3BCC - chains D and J of the 10 polymer chains in the assembly; structure by X-ray diffraction, 3.70 A resolution.

== Chain D ==
Name: Ubiquinol cytochrome C oxidoreductase
From: Gallus gallus
Notes: EC 1.10.2.2
Reference sequence: P00125 (CY1_BOVIN); residue numbers follow UniProt; this construct covers 1-241
Sequence (241 residues; numbered 1 to 241; the number before each row is that of its first residue):
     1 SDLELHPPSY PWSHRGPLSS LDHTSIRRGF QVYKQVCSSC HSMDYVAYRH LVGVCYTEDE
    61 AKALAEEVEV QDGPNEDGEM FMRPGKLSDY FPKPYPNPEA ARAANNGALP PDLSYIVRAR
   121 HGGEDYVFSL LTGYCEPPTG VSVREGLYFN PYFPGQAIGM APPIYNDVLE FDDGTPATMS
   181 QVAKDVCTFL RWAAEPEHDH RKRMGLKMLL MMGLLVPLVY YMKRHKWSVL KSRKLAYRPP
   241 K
Construct notes: conflict P17 (Leu in P00125), V143 (Leu in P00125), D167 (Glu in P00125), V216 (Leu in P00125), Y221 (Ala in P00125)
Glycans and other covalent adducts: heme (HEM) linked to C37, C40
Bound ions: heme Fe: H41, M160
Small-molecule neighbours: heme (HEM): V32, V36, S39, H41, N105, A108, L109, P110, P111, L113, I116, R120, Y126, V127, L130, L131, F153, A157, I158, G159, M160, P163, V186, L190

== Chain J ==
Name: Ubiquinol cytochrome C oxidoreductase
From: Gallus gallus
Reference sequence: P00130 (UCRX_BOVIN); residues 1-62 here = UniProt positions 1-62
Sequence (62 residues; each row starts with the number of its first residue):
     1 VAPTLTARLY SLLFRRTSTF ALTIVVGALL FERAFDQGAD AIYEHINEGK LWKHIKHKYE
    61 NK
Disordered / not traced: 1-3
Construct notes: conflict L30 (Phe in P00130)

== Chain D / chain J interface ==
Contacting residue pairs (32):
  S13(D) - K50(J)  hydrogen bond (backbone-side chain)
  L18(D) - Y43(J)
  L18(D) - N47(J)  hydrogen bond (backbone-side chain)
  S19(D) - N47(J)
  S19(D) - K50(J)
  S20(D) - Y43(J)
  S20(D) - N47(J)  hydrogen bond (backbone-side chain)
  S20(D) - K50(J)  hydrogen bond (backbone-side chain)
  L21(D) - K50(J)
  D22(D) - K50(J)
  H23(D) - K50(J)  hydrogen bond (backbone-backbone)
  H23(D) - L51(J)
  H23(D) - W52(J)  hydrogen bond (side chain-backbone)
  T24(D) - G49(J)
  T24(D) - I55(J)
  T24(D) - K58(J)
  R27(D) - Y59(J)  hydrogen bond
  G53(D) - W52(J)
  V54(D) - W52(J)
  C55(D) - W52(J)
  Y56(D) - W52(J)
  T57(D) - W52(J)
  E60(D) - Y59(J)
  D199(D) - Y43(J)
  R203(D) - D40(J)  salt bridge
  R203(D) - Y43(J)
  K207(D) - F35(J)
  K207(D) - D36(J)  salt bridge
  K207(D) - A39(J)
  L210(D) - F35(J)  hydrophobic
  M211(D) - F35(J)  hydrophobic
  L214(D) - F31(J)  hydrophobic
Interface residues without a listed pair, chain D (24 interface residues in all): H14, K202, L206
Interface residues without a listed pair, chain J (17 interface residues in all): I42, E44, I46

== Summary ==
24 residues of chain D face 17 of chain J across their interface, with 7 hydrogen bonds and 2 salt bridges.
Polar contacts include R203(D)-D40(J), K207(D)-D36(J) and S13(D)-K50(J). Heme is covalently linked to C37(D).
H41(D) and M160(D) coordinate a heme Fe ion.
Here chain D is Ubiquinol cytochrome C oxidoreductase and chain J is Ubiquinol cytochrome C oxidoreductase,
both from Gallus gallus. Entry 3BCC (Stigmatellin and antimycin bound cytochrome BC1 complex from chicken) was
determined by X-ray diffraction, deposited together with 2BCC and 1BCC.
